7WLR - chains E and J of the 10 polymer chains in the assembly; structure by electron microscopy, 3.54 A resolution.

Chain E:
Molecule: Histone H3
Organism: Komagataella pastoris
UniProtKB: A0A1B2JB78 (A0A1B2JB78_PICPA); residues 38-136 here correspond to UniProt positions 39-137 (UniProt number = residue number + 1)
Sequence (99 residues; numbered 38 to 136; the number before each row is that of its first residue):
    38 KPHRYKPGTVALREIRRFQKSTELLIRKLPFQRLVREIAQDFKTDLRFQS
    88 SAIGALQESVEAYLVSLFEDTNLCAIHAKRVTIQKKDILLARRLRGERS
Not modelled in the structure: 38-39, 136

Chain J:
Molecule: 145-nt DNA strand
Sequence (145 nucleotides; row label = number of the first residue in the row):
     1 ATCGATGTATATATCTGACACGTGCCTGGAGACTAGGGAGTAATCCCCTT
    51 GGCGGTTAAAACGCGGGGGACAGCGCGTACGTGCGTTTAAGCGGTGCTAG
   101 AGCTGTCTACGACCAATTGAGCGGCCTCGGCACCGGGATTCTGAT

Chain E / chain J interface:
Contacting residue pairs (21):
  His40(E) - DA144(J)  sugar contact
  Arg41(E) - DG65(J)  base contact
  Arg41(E) - DG143(J)  sugar contact
  Tyr42(E) - DT142(J)  phosphate contact
  Tyr42(E) - DG143(J)  sugar contact
  Lys43(E) - DG143(J)  hydrogen bond to the phosphate
  Lys43(E) - DA144(J)  phosphate contact
  Thr46(E) - DT142(J)  phosphate contact
  Thr46(E) - DG143(J)  hydrogen bond to the phosphate
  Arg64(E) - DA59(J)  sugar contact
  Arg73(E) - DT50(J)  salt bridge to the phosphate
  Arg84(E) - DT49(J)  phosphate contact
  Arg84(E) - DT50(J)  phosphate contact
  Phe85(E) - DT49(J)  phosphate contact
  Phe85(E) - DT50(J)  hydrogen bond to the phosphate
  Gln86(E) - DT49(J)  phosphate contact
  Arg117(E) - DA70(J)  phosphate contact
  Val118(E) - DA70(J)  hydrogen bond to the phosphate
  Thr119(E) - DA70(J)  hydrogen bond to the phosphate
  Gln121(E) - DA70(J)  phosphate contact
  Gln121(E) - DC71(J)  hydrogen bond to the phosphate
Interface residues without a listed pair, chain E (17 interface residues in all): Pro44, Ser87, Lys116
Interface residues without a listed pair, chain J (13 interface residues in all): DG51, DA60, DG68, DG69

Summary:
17 residues of chain E face 13 of chain J across their interface; the contacts include 6 hydrogen bonds and 1
salt bridge. Polar contacts include Lys43(E)-DG143(J), Thr46(E)-DG143(J) and Phe85(E)-DT50(J).
Chain E is Histone H3 (Komagataella pastoris) and chain J is a 145-nt DNA strand; the structure, Cryo-EM
structure of the nucleosome containing Komagataella pastoris histones, was determined by electron microscopy.
